Entry 5KU0 (electron microscopy, 5.30 A resolution (low resolution: residue-level contacts below are approximate; hydrogen-bond / salt-bridge calls are withheld)); this record covers chains 1 and 3 of the 4 polymer chains in the assembly.

== Chain 1 ==
Molecule: VP1
Organism: Poliovirus type 1 (strain Mahoney)
Notes: fragment: UNP reisdues 636-858
Reference sequence: P03300 (POLG_POL1M); residues 57-279 here correspond to UniProt positions 636-858 (UniProt number = residue number + 579)
Sequence (223 residues; row label = number of the first residue in the row):
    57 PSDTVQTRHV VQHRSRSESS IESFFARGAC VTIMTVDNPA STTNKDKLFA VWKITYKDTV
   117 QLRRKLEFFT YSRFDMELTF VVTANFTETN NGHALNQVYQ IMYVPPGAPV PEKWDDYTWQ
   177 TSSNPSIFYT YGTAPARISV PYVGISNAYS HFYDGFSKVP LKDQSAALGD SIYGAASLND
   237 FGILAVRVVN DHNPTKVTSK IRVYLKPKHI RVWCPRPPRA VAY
Disordered / not traced: 214-231
Sequence notes: conflict Ile228 (Leu807 in P03300)
From the paper describing this entry:
  - conformationally variable residues (loop rearrangement, order/disorder transition): Ser58 to Ser71, His207 to Gly238

== Chain 3 ==
Molecule: VP3
Organism: Poliovirus type 1 (strain Mahoney)
Reference sequence: P03300 (POLG_POL1M); residues 1-231 here correspond to UniProt positions 342-572 (UniProt number = residue number + 341)
Sequence (231 residues; row label = number of the first residue in the row):
     1 GLPVMNTPGS NQYLTADNFQ SPCALPEFDV TPPIDIPGEV KNMMELAEID TMIPFDLSAT
    61 KKNTMEMYRV RLSDKPHTDD PILCLSLSPA SDPRLSHTML GEILNYYTHW AGSLKFTFLF
   121 CGSMMATGKL LVSYAPPGAD PPKKRKEAML GTHVIWDIGL QSSCTMVVPW ISNTTYRQTI
   181 DDSFTEGGYI SVFYQTRIVV PLSTPREMDI LGFVSACNDF SVRLLRDTTH I
Sequence notes: conflict Ser123 (Phe464 in P03300)
From the paper describing this entry:
  - conformationally variable residues (loop rearrangement): Asp182 to Phe184

== Interface between chain 1 and chain 3 ==
Contacting residue pairs - 101 pairs, chain 1 then chain 3:
  Pro57(1) - Pro169(3)
  Pro57(1) - Ile171(3)
  Ser58(1) - Thr152(3)
  Ser58(1) - Ile171(3)
  Asp59(1) - Val167(3)
  Asp59(1) - Pro169(3)
  Thr60(1) - Thr152(3)
  Thr60(1) - Val154(3)
  Thr60(1) - Met166(3)
  Thr60(1) - Val167(3)
  Val61(1) - Thr165(3)
  Gln62(1) - Thr165(3)
  Arg64(1) - Lys115(3)
  His65(1) - Val167(3)
  His65(1) - Ala216(3)
  His65(1) - Cys217(3)
  His65(1) - Asn218(3)
  Val66(1) - Ser113(3)
  Val66(1) - Val167(3)
  Val66(1) - Asp219(3)
  Val67(1) - Asp219(3)
  Gln68(1) - Asp219(3)
  His69(1) - Asn218(3)
  Arg70(1) - Asp219(3)
  Ser71(1) - Ser221(3)
  Arg72(1) - Asn42(3)
  Arg72(1) - Met44(3)
  Arg72(1) - Glu48(3)
  Arg72(1) - Asn218(3)
  Arg72(1) - Phe220(3)
  Glu74(1) - Leu224(3)
  Ser75(1) - Asn42(3)
  Ser75(1) - Met43(3)
  Ser75(1) - Met44(3)
  Ser75(1) - Tyr107(3)
  Ser75(1) - Val222(3)
  Ser76(1) - Lys41(3)
  Ser76(1) - Asn42(3)
  Ile77(1) - Val40(3)
  Ile77(1) - Lys41(3)
  Ile77(1) - Asn42(3)
  Ile77(1) - Met43(3)
  Ser79(1) - Leu225(3)
  Phe80(1) - Met43(3)
  Phe80(1) - Tyr106(3)
  Phe80(1) - Tyr107(3)
  Phe80(1) - Leu225(3)
  Arg83(1) - Leu225(3)
  Gly84(1) - Thr15(3)
  Val116(1) - Thr229(3)
  Val116(1) - His230(3)
  Val116(1) - Ile231(3)
  Gln117(1) - Asp227(3)
  Gln117(1) - Thr229(3)
  Arg120(1) - Glu102(3)
  Arg120(1) - Tyr106(3)
  Lys121(1) - Tyr106(3)
  Phe124(1) - Met99(3)
  Phe125(1) - Val40(3)
  Phe125(1) - Met43(3)
  Arg129(1) - Thr31(3)
  Arg129(1) - Pro32(3)
  Arg129(1) - Pro33(3)
  Thr135(1) - Tyr13(3)
  Pro181(1) - Ala24(3)
  Pro181(1) - Leu25(3)
  Ala190(1) - Asn11(3)
  Arg193(1) - Tyr13(3)
  Arg193(1) - Asp17(3)
  Arg193(1) - Phe19(3)
  Arg193(1) - Ser21(3)
  Arg193(1) - Pro22(3)
  Ile194(1) - Pro22(3)
  Ile194(1) - Ala24(3)
  Ser195(1) - Ser21(3)
  Ser195(1) - Pro22(3)
  Ser195(1) - Cys23(3)
  Ser195(1) - Ala24(3)
  Pro197(1) - Cys23(3)
  Tyr198(1) - Val30(3)
  Val199(1) - Leu25(3)
  Gly200(1) - Thr31(3)
  Ser202(1) - Thr31(3)
  Asn203(1) - Thr31(3)
  Asn203(1) - Pro32(3)
  Asn203(1) - Ile34(3)
  Tyr260(1) - Tyr13(3)
  Lys262(1) - Asp17(3)
  Arg267(1) - Pro33(3)
  Arg267(1) - Glu39(3)
  Val268(1) - Glu39(3)
  Val268(1) - Val40(3)
  Trp269(1) - Ile36(3)
  Trp269(1) - Gly38(3)
  Trp269(1) - Glu39(3)
  Trp269(1) - Val40(3)
  Cys270(1) - Pro37(3)
  Cys270(1) - Gly38(3)
  Pro271(1) - Leu46(3)
  Pro274(1) - Met99(3)
  Pro274(1) - Glu102(3)
Interface residues without a listed pair, chain 1 (59 interface residues in all): Glu133, Val137, Thr189, Pro191, Val196, Ile201, Ala204, Lys264, Arg272
Interface residues without a listed pair, chain 3 (58 interface residues in all): Asn18, Phe28, Glu45, Pro136, Tyr176, Arg223

== In short ==
59 residues of chain 1 face 58 of chain 3 across their interface. The paper reports conformational variability
at Ser58(1), His207(1) and Asp182(3).
Chain 1 is VP1 and chain 3 is VP3, both from Poliovirus type 1 (strain Mahoney); the structure, expanded
poliovirus in complex with VHH 17B, was determined by electron microscopy, deposited together with 5KTZ, 5KU2
and 5KWL.
